Entry 6JHW (X-ray diffraction, 2.04 A resolution); this record covers chains A and B.

# Chain A
Protein: AcrIIC3
From: Neisseria meningitidis
Amino-acid sequence (117 residues; row label = number of the first residue in the row):
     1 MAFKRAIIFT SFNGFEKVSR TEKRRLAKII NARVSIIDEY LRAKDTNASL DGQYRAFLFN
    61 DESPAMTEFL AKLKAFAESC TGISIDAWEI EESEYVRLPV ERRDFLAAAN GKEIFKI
Not modelled in the structure: 1

# Chain B
Protein: CRISPR-associated endonuclease Cas9
From: Neisseria meningitidis
Notes: EC 3.1.-.-; fragment: HNH domain
UniProtKB: A0A0T7L299 (A0A0T7L299_NEIME); residues 518-655 here = UniProt positions 518-655
Amino-acid sequence (139 residues; numbered 517 to 655; the number before each row is that of its first residue):
   517 GEIEKRQEEN RKDREKAAAK FREYFPNFVG EPKSKDILKL RLYEQQHGKC LYSGKEINLG
   577 RLNEKGYVEI DHALPFSRTW DDSFNNKVLV LGSENQNKGN QTPYEYFNGK DNSREWQEFK
   637 ARVETSRFPR SKKQRILLQ
Not modelled in the structure: 655
Construct notes: expression tag (517)

# How chain A and chain B interact
Pairs across the interface (37):
  Phe3(A) - Tyr540(B)
  Phe3(A) - Leu575(B)  hydrophobic
  Phe3(A) - Gly576(B)
  Arg5(A) - Glu560(B)  salt bridge
  Asn31(A) - Lys532(B)
  Ala32(A) - Lys532(B)  hydrogen bond (backbone-side chain)
  Arg33(A) - Lys536(B)
  Arg33(A) - Glu539(B)  salt bridge
  Arg33(A) - Tyr540(B)
  Val34(A) - Lys532(B)  hydrogen bond (backbone-side chain)
  Ile36(A) - Ala533(B)  hydrophobic
  Ile36(A) - Arg557(B)
  Ile37(A) - Ala533(B)
  Ile37(A) - Leu556(B)  hydrophobic
  Ile37(A) - Arg557(B)
  Ile37(A) - Glu560(B)
  Asp38(A) - Glu560(B)
  Tyr40(A) - Glu560(B)  hydrogen bond
  Tyr40(A) - Arg643(B)  hydrogen bond
  Leu58(A) - Tyr540(B)  hydrogen bond (backbone-side chain)
  Leu58(A) - Glu560(B)
  Leu58(A) - Leu575(B)  hydrophobic
  Phe59(A) - Glu539(B)
  Asn60(A) - Glu539(B)  hydrogen bond (backbone-side chain)
  Asn60(A) - Tyr540(B)  hydrogen bond (side chain-backbone)
  Asn60(A) - Pro542(B)
  Glu62(A) - Pro542(B)
  Ser63(A) - Glu539(B)  hydrogen bond
  Ala65(A) - Glu539(B)
  Glu92(A) - Tyr559(B)  hydrogen bond
  Val96(A) - Tyr559(B)
  Val96(A) - Gly564(B)
  Val96(A) - Lys565(B)  hydrogen bond (backbone-side chain)
  Arg97(A) - Glu572(B)  salt bridge
  Val100(A) - His563(B)
  Val100(A) - Thr641(B)
  Arg103(A) - His563(B)  hydrogen bond (side chain-backbone)
Other interface residues (no listed pair), chain A (23 interface residues in all): Ser35, Leu98
Other interface residues (no listed pair), chain B (20 interface residues in all): Phe541, Ile553

# Summary
Chain A and chain B form an interface of 23 and 20 residues respectively; the contacts include 11 hydrogen
bonds and 3 salt bridges. Polar contacts include Arg5(A)-Glu560(B), Arg33(A)-Glu539(B) and Arg97(A)-Glu572(B).
Here chain A is AcrIIC3 and chain B is CRISPR-associated endonuclease Cas9, both from Neisseria meningitidis.
Entry 6JHW (Structure of anti-CRISPR AcrIIC3 and NmeCas9 HNH) was determined by X-ray diffraction (same
publication as 6JHV).
